4XKD - chains D and F of the 6 polymer chains in the assembly; structure by X-ray diffraction, 2.48 A resolution.

# Chain D (and F)
Molecule: Hemagglutinin HA2 chain
Organism: Influenza A virus
Notes: chain F of this document is another copy of the same molecule, construct and numbering; everything in this record applies to it too
Amino-acid sequence (180 residues; numbered 1 to 180; the number before each row is that of its first residue):
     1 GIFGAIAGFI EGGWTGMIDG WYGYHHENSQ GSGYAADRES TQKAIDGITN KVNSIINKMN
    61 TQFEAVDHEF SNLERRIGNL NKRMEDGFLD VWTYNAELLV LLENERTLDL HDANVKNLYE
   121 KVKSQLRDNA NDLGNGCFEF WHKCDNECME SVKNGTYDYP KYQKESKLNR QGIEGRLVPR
Not modelled in the structure: 174-180 (chain F: 173-180)
Disulfide bonds: Cys144-Cys148
Glycans and other covalent adducts: N-acetylglucosamine (NAG) linked to Asn154
Reported in the primary citation:
  - post-translational modification sites: Asn154

# How chain D and chain F interact
Contacting residue pairs - 44 pairs, chain D then chain F:
  Phe3(D) - Phe3(F)  hydrophobic
  Ser54(D) - Leu101(F)
  Lys58(D) - Tyr94(F)
  Lys58(D) - Glu97(F)  salt bridge
  Met59(D) - Tyr94(F)
  Thr61(D) - Asp90(F)  hydrogen bond
  Phe63(D) - Arg83(F)
  Glu64(D) - Arg83(F)  hydrogen bond (backbone-side chain)
  Val66(D) - Asn79(F)
  Val66(D) - Arg83(F)
  His68(D) - Arg76(F)
  His68(D) - Asn79(F)
  Glu69(D) - Arg76(F)  hydrogen bond (backbone-side chain)
  Phe70(D) - Arg76(F)
  Glu74(D) - Arg76(F)  salt bridge
  Ile77(D) - Ile77(F)  hydrophobic
  Leu80(D) - Leu80(F)  hydrophobic
  Asn81(D) - Leu80(F)
  Asn81(D) - Arg83(F)  hydrogen bond
  Met84(D) - Leu80(F)  hydrophobic
  Met84(D) - Arg83(F)
  Met84(D) - Met84(F)  hydrophobic
  Glu85(D) - Arg83(F)  salt bridge
  Phe88(D) - Met84(F)
  Phe88(D) - Gly87(F)
  Phe88(D) - Phe88(F)
  Val91(D) - Val91(F)  hydrophobic
  Trp92(D) - Asp90(F)
  Trp92(D) - Val91(F)
  Trp92(D) - Tyr94(F)  hydrophobic
  Asn95(D) - Tyr94(F)
  Leu99(D) - Tyr94(F)
  Leu99(D) - Leu98(F)  hydrophobic
  Glu103(D) - Leu102(F)
  Arg106(D) - Leu102(F)
  Arg106(D) - Glu105(F)  salt bridge
  Arg106(D) - Arg106(F)
  Ala113(D) - Ile2(F)
  Asn117(D) - Ile2(F)  hydrogen bond (side chain-backbone)
  Asn117(D) - Phe3(F)
  Asn117(D) - Gly4(F)
  Glu120(D) - Lys116(F)  salt bridge
  Arg127(D) - Asn131(F)  hydrogen bond
  Arg127(D) - Asp132(F)  hydrogen bond (side chain-backbone)
Also at the interface, not in a pair above, chain D (32 interface residues in all): Gln62, Ala65, Leu102, Leu110
Also at the interface, not in a pair above, chain F (26 interface residues in all): Gly1, Asn95, Leu133

# Summary
32 residues of chain D face 26 of chain F across their interface, with 7 hydrogen bonds and 5 salt bridges.
Polar pairs include Lys58(D)-Glu97(F), Glu74(D)-Arg76(F) and Glu85(D)-Arg83(F). Covalently linked
N-acetylglucosamine: at Asn154(D). From the paper: a modification site at Asn154(D).
Chain D and chain F are both Hemagglutinin HA2 chain (Influenza A virus); the structure, Crystal structure of
hemagglutinin from Taiwan (2013) H6N1 influenza virus, was determined by X-ray diffraction, deposited together
with 4XKE, 4XKG and 4XKF.
